Entry 4KQQ (X-ray diffraction, 2.10 A resolution); this record covers chain A.

== Chain A ==
Molecule: Penicillin-binding protein 3
From: Pseudomonas aeruginosa
UniProtKB: G3XD46 (G3XD46_PSEAE); residue numbers follow UniProt; this construct covers 35-579
Sequence (564 residues; row label = number of the first residue in the row):
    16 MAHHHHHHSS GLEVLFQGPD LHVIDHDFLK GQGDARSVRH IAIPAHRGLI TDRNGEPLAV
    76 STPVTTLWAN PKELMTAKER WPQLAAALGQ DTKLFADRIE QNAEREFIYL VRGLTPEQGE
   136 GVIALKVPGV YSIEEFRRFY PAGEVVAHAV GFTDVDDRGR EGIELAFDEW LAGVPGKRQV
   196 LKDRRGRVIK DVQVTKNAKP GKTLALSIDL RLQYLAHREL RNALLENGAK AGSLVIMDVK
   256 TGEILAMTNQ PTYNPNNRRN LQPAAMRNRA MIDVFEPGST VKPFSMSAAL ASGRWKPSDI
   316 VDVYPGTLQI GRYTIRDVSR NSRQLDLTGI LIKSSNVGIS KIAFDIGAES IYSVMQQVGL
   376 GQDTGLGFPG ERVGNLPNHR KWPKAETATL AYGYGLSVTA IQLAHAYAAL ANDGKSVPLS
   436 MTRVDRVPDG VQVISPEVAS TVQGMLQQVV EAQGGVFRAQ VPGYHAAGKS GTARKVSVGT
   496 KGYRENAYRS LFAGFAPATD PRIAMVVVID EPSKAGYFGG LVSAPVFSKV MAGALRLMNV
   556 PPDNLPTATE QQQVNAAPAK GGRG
Not modelled in the structure: 16-50, 571-579
Sequence notes: expression tag (16-34)
Residues lining bound ligands: (5S)-Penicilloic Acid (VPP; (2S,4S)-2-[(R)-carboxy{[(2R)-2-{[(4-ethyl-2,3-dioxopiperazin-1-yl)carbonyl]amino}-2-phenylacetyl]amino}methyl]-5,5-dimethyl-1,3-thiazolidine-4-carboxylic acid): Ser294, Lys297, Val333, Ser349, Asn351, Thr404, Tyr407, Tyr409, Lys484, Ser485, Gly486, Thr487, Ala488, Arg489, Tyr498, Tyr503, Tyr532, Phe533, Gly534, Gly535
UniProt features mapped onto this chain:
  - active site: Ser294 (Acyl-ester intermediate)

== In short ==
Bound to chain A: (5S)-Penicilloic Acid. UniProt lists active-site residue Ser294.
Chain A is Penicillin-binding protein 3 (Pseudomonas aeruginosa); the structure, CRYSTAL STRUCTURE OF
PENICILLIN-BINDING PROTEIN 3 FROM PSEUDOMONAS AERUGINOSA IN COMPLEX WITH (5S)-Penicilloic Acid, was determined
by X-ray diffraction, deposited together with 4KQO and 4KQR.
